6ZPB - chain A; structure by X-ray diffraction, 1.72 A resolution.

# Chain A
Name: DatZ
Organism: Cyanophage S-2L
Amino-acid sequence (181 residues; each row starts with the number of its first residue; numbers below 1 keep their minus sign (Gly-5 is residue -5)):
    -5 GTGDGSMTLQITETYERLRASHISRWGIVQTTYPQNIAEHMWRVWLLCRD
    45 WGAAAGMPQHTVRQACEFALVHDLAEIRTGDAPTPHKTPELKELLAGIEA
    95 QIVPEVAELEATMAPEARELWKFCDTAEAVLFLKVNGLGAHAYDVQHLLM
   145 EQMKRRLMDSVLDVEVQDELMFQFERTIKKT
Unresolved in the structure: -5 to 2
Bound ions: Co2+ site 1: His34, His66, Asp67, Asp119; Co2+ site 2: Glu70, Asp75 (together with 2'-deoxyadenosine); Co2+ site 3 near Glu163 (its only coordinating residue here)
Small-molecule neighbours: 2'-deoxyadenosine (3D1; (2R,3S,5R)-5-(6-amino-9H-purin-9-yl)-tetrahydro-2-(hydroxymethyl)furan-3-ol): Arg19, Trp20, Ile22, Val23, Glu70, Asp75, Ala76, Pro77, Thr78, Pro79, Val139, Leu142, Leu143
From the paper describing this entry:
  - Co2+ coordination: Glu70, Asp75
  - catalytic residues: Arg19 (proposed by the authors, not directly observed)
  - mutagenesis - I22A: decreased catalytic activity

# Summary
Chain A binds 2'-deoxyadenosine. His34, His66, Asp67 and Asp119 coordinate Co2+ site 1. Glu70 and Asp75 form
the Co2+ site 2. The paper reports the catalytic residue Arg19; I22A reduces catalytic activity.
Chain A is DatZ (Cyanophage S-2L); the structure, Cyanophage S-2L HD phosphohydrolase (DatZ) bound to dA and
two catalytic Co2+ ions, was determined by X-ray diffraction (same publication as 6ZP9, 6ZPA and 6ZPC).
